PDB entry 7KSG | electron microscopy, 3.33 A resolution | chains C and F of the 6 polymer chains in the assembly

== Chain C ==
Molecule: Spike glycoprotein
Organism: Severe acute respiratory syndrome coronavirus 2
UniProtKB: P0DTC2 (SPIKE_SARS2); residue numbers follow UniProt; this construct covers 1-1208
Sequence (1288 residues; each row starts with the number of its first residue):
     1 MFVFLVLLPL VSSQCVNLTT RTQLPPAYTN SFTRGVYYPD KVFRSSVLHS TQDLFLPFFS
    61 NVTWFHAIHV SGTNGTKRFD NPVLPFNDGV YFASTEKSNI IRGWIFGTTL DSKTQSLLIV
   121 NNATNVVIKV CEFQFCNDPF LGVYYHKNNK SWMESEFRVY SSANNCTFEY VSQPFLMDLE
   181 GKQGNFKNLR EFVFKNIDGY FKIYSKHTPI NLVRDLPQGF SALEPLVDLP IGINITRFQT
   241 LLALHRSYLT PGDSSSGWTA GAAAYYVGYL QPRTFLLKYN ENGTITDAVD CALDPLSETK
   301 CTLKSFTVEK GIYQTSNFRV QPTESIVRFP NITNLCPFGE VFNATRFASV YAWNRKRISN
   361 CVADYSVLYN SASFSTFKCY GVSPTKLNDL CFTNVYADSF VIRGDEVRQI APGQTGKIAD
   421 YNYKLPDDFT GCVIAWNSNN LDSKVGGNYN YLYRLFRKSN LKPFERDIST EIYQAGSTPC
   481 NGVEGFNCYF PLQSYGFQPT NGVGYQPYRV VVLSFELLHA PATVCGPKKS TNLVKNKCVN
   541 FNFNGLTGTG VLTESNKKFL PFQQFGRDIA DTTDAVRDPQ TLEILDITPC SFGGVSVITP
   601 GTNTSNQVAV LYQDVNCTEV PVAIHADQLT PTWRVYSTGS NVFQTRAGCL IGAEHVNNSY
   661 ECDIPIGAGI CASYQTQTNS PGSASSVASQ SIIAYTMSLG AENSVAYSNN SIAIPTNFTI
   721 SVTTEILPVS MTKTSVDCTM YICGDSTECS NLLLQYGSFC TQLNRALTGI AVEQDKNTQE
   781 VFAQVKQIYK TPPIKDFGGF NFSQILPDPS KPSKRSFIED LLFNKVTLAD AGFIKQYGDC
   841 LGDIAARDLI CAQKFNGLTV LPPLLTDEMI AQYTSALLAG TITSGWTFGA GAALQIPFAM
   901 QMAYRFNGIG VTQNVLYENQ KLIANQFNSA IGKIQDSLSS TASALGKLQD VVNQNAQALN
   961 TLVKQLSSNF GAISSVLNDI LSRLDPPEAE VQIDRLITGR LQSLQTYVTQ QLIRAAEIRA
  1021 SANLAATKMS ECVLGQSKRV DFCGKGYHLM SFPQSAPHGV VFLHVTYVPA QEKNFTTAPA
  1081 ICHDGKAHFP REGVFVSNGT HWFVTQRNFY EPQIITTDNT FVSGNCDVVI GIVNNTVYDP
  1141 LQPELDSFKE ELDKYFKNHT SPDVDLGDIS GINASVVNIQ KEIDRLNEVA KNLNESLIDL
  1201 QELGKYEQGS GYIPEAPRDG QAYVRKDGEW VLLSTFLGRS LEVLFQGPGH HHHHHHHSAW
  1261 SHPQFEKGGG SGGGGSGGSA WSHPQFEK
Unresolved in the structure: 1-13, 71-75, 248-251, 578-583, 621-640, 675-690, 829-854, 1147-1288
Construct notes: engineered mutation Gly682 (Arg in P0DTC2), Ser683 (Arg in P0DTC2), Ser685 (Arg in P0DTC2), Pro986 (Lys in P0DTC2), Pro987 (Val in P0DTC2); expression tag (1209-1288)
Curated features (UniProtKB/Swiss-Prot):
  - region: Asn280 to Cys301 (Putative superantigen), Arg403 to Asp405 (Integrin-binding motif), Asn448 to Phe456 (Immunodominant HLA epitope recognized by the CD8+), Pro681, Ala684 (Putative superantigen), Ser816 to Tyr837 (Fusion peptide 1), Lys835 to Phe855 (Fusion peptide 2), Asp1163 to Glu1202 (Heptad repeat 2)
  - site: Arg815, Ser816 (Cleavage)
  - glycosylation: Asn17 (N-linked (GlcNAc...) (complex) asparagine), Asn61 (N-linked (GlcNAc...) (hybrid) asparagine), Asn74 (N-linked (GlcNAc...) (complex) asparagine), Asn122 (N-linked (GlcNAc...) (hybrid) asparagine), Asn149 (N-linked (GlcNAc...) (complex) asparagine), Asn165 (N-linked (GlcNAc...) (complex) asparagine), Asn234 (N-linked (GlcNAc...) (high mannose) asparagine), Asn282 (N-linked (GlcNAc...) (complex) asparagine), Thr323 (O-linked (GalNAc) threonine), Ser325 (O-linked (HexNAc...) serine), Asn331 (N-linked (GlcNAc...) (complex) asparagine), Asn343 (N-linked (GlcNAc...) (complex) asparagine), Asn603 (N-linked (GlcNAc...) (hybrid) asparagine), Asn616 (N-linked (GlcNAc...) (complex) asparagine), Asn657 (N-linked (GlcNAc...) (complex) asparagine), Thr676 (O-linked (GlcNAc...) threonine), Thr678 (O-linked (GlcNAc...) threonine), Asn709 (N-linked (GlcNAc...) (high mannose) asparagine), Asn717 (N-linked (GlcNAc...) (hybrid) asparagine), Asn801 (N-linked (GlcNAc...) (hybrid) asparagine) and 6 more in UniProt
  - natural variant: Leu5 (L5F: In strain: Iota/B.1.526), Ser13 (S13I: In strain: Epsilon/B.1.427/B.1.429), Leu18 (L18F: In strain: Beta/B.1.351, Gamma/P.1 and 1 more), Thr19 (T19I: In strain: Omicron/BQ.1.1, Omicron/XBB.1.5 and 1 more; T19R: In strain: Delta/B.1.617.2, Omicron/BA.2 and 4 more), Thr20 (T20N: In strain: Gamma/P.1), Leu24 to Ala27 (sequence variant, change not given here; In strain: Omicron/BA.2, Omicron/BA.2.12.1 and 6 more), Pro26 (P26S: In strain: Gamma/P.1), Gln52 (Q52H: In strain: Omicron/EG.5.1), Ala67 (A67V: In strain: Eta/B.1.525, Omicron/BA.1), His69 to Val70 (deletion: In strain: Alpha/B.1.1.7, Eta/B.1.525 and 5 more), Gly75 (G75V: In strain: Lambda/C.37), Thr76 (T76I: In strain: Lambda/C.37), 82 further natural variant entries in UniProt
  - mutagenesis: His69 to Val70 (Increased incorporation of cleaved spike into virions), Asn121 (N121Q: Partial loss of biliverdin affinity), Arg190 (R190K: Partial loss of biliverdin affinity), Asn234 (N234Q: Increased resistance to neutralizing antibodies), Asn331 (N331Q: Reduced viral infectivity), Asn343 (N343Q: Reduced viral infectivity), Leu452 (L452R: Increased resistance to neutralizing antibodies. Decreases HLA binding to NF9 epitope. Increased binding affinity to human ACE2), Tyr453 (Y453F: Decreased HLA binding to NF9 epitope. Increased binding affinity to human ACE2), Ala475 (A475V: Increased resistance to neutralizing antibodies), Val483 (V483A: Increased resistance to neutralizing antibodies), Glu484 (E484D: Increased replication in human TMEM106B overexpressing cells), Phe490 (F490L: Increased resistance to neutralizing antibodies and human covalescent sera neutralization), 12 further mutagenesis entries in UniProt
Disulfides: Cys15-Cys136, Cys131-Cys166, Cys291-Cys301, Cys336-Cys361, Cys379-Cys432, Cys391-Cys525, Cys480-Cys488, Cys538-Cys590, Cys617-Cys649, Cys662-Cys671, Cys743-Cys749, Cys1032-Cys1043, Cys1082-Cys1126
Covalently attached groups: N-acetylglucosamine (NAG) linked to Asn17, Asn61, Asn122, Asn149, Asn165, Asn234, Asn282, Asn331, Asn343, Asn603, Asn616, Asn709, Asn717, Asn801, Asn1074, Asn1098, Asn1134

== Chain F ==
Molecule: Nanobody against SARS-CoV-2 glycoprotein
Organism: Lama glama
Notes: antibody fragment or engineered binder
Sequence (143 residues; numbered 1 to 127 plus 16 insertion-coded residues; the number before each row is that of its first residue; a row labelled like 82A-82C holds insertion residues (82A, then the next letters in order)):
     1 QVQLVETGGG FVQPGGSLRL SCAASGVTLD YYAIGWFRQA PGKEREGVSC IG
   52A S
    53 SDGRTYYSDS VKGRFTISRD NAKNTVYLQM
82A-82C NSL
    83 KPEDTAVYYC ALTVGTYY
100A-100L SGNYHYTCSDDM
   101 DYWGKGTQVT VSSGGLPETG GHHHHHH
Unresolved in the structure: 114-127
Disulfides: Cys22-Cys92, Cys50-Cys100H

== Interface between chain C and chain F ==
Pairs across the interface - 30 pairs, chain C then chain F:
  Gly446(C) - Thr28(F)
  Gly446(C) - Asp30(F)
  Gly447(C) - Asp30(F)
  Asn448(C) - Tyr31(F)
  Asn448(C) - Val96(F)
  Asn448(C) - Gly97(F)  hydrogen bond (side chain-backbone)
  Asn448(C) - Tyr100D(F)
  Asn450(C) - Tyr99(F)
  Leu452(C) - Thr98(F)
  Leu452(C) - Tyr100(F)  hydrophobic
  Phe456(C) - Ser100I(F)
  Thr470(C) - Tyr100(F)  hydrogen bond
  Glu484(C) - Tyr58(F)
  Glu484(C) - His100E(F)  salt bridge
  Gly485(C) - Tyr58(F)
  Phe486(C) - Gly47(F)
  Tyr489(C) - Thr100G(F)
  Tyr489(C) - Cys100H(F)
  Phe490(C) - Tyr100(F)  hydrophobic
  Phe490(C) - His100E(F)
  Phe490(C) - Thr100G(F)  hydrogen bond (backbone-side chain)
  Leu492(C) - Thr98(F)
  Leu492(C) - Tyr100(F)  hydrophobic
  Gln493(C) - Val96(F)
  Gln493(C) - Thr98(F)
  Ser494(C) - Gly97(F)  hydrogen bond (side chain-backbone)
  Ser494(C) - Thr98(F)
  Ser494(C) - Tyr99(F)
  Gln498(C) - Thr28(F)  hydrogen bond
  Gln498(C) - Leu29(F)
Other interface residues (no listed pair), chain C (19 interface residues in all): Tyr351, Tyr449, Leu455
Other interface residues (no listed pair), chain F (20 interface residues in all): Tyr59, Ser60, Thr95, Asp100J

== Summary ==
The interface between chain C and chain F involves 19 residues on one side and 20 on the other; the contacts
include 5 hydrogen bonds and 1 salt bridge. Polar pairs include Glu484(C)-His100E(F), Asn448(C)-Gly97(F) and
Thr470(C)-Tyr100(F).
Chain C is Spike glycoprotein (Severe acute respiratory syndrome coronavirus 2) and chain F is Nanobody
against SARS-CoV-2 glycoprotein (Lama glama); the structure, SARS-CoV-2 spike in complex with nanobodies E,
was determined by electron microscopy together with 7B14, 7B17, 7B18 and 7KN5 from the same study.
